Entry 3MGS (X-ray diffraction, 3.15 A resolution); this record covers chains H and I of the 10 polymer chains in the assembly.

Chain H:
Name: Histone H2B 1.1
Organism: Xenopus laevis
UniProt: P02281 (H2B11_XENLA); residues -2 to 122 here correspond to UniProt positions 2-126 (UniProt number = residue number + 4)
Chain sequence (125 residues; row label = number of the first residue in the row; numbers below 1 keep their minus sign (Pro-2 is residue -2)):
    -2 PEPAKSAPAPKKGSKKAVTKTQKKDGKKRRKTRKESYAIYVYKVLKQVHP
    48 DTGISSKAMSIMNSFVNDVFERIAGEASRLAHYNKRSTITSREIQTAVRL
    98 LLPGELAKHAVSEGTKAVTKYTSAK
Unresolved in the structure: -2 to 23
Metal / ion sites: Cs+: Arg96, Leu99
Swiss-Prot annotation at these positions:
  - modified residue: Lys2 (N6-acetyllysine), Lys9 (N6-acetyllysine), Ser11 (Phosphoserine), Lys12 (N6-acetyllysine), Lys17 (N6-acetyllysine)
  - glycosylation: Ser109 (O-linked (GlcNAc) serine)
  - cross-link: Lys117 (Glycyl lysine isopeptide (Lys-Gly) (interchain with G-Cter in ubiquitin))

Chain I:
Molecule: 147-nt DNA strand
Sequence (147 nucleotides; each row starts with the number of its first residue; numbers below 1 keep their minus sign (DA-73 is residue -73)):
   -73 ATCAATATCCACCTGCAGATACTACCAAAAGTGTATTTGGAAACTGCTCC
   -23 ATCAAAAGGCATGTTCAGCTGGAATCCAGCTGAACATGCCTTTTGATGGA
    27 GCAGTTTCCAAATACACTTTTGGTAGTATCTGCAGGTGGATATTGAT
Metal / ion sites: Cs+ site 1: DT-66, DC-65 (shared with 2 residues of chain J); Cs+ site 2: DT-60, DG-59; Mn2+ site 1: DG-35, DG-34; Cs+ site 3: DT-26, DC-25; Mn2+ site 2 near DG-3 (its only coordinating residue here); Cs+ site 4: DC11 (shared with 1 residue of chain J); Cs+ site 5 near DC15 (its only coordinating residue here); Cs+ site 6: DC16 (shared with 1 residue of chain J); Mn2+ site 3 near DG27 (its only coordinating residue here); Mn2+ site 4 near DG48 (its only coordinating residue here); Mn2+ site 5 near DG61 (its only coordinating residue here); Cs+ site 7: DT67, DA68 (shared with 1 residue of chain J)

Interface between chain H and chain I:
Contacting residue pairs - 16 pairs, chain H then chain I:
  Lys24(H) - DA51(I)  hydrogen bond to the phosphate
  Arg26(H) - DG-28(I)  hydrogen bond to the phosphate
  Arg26(H) - DC-27(I)  salt bridge to the phosphate
  Arg27(H) - DG-28(I)  hydrogen bond to the sugar
  Arg27(H) - DA51(I)  phosphate contact
  Lys28(H) - DT50(I)  sugar contact
  Arg30(H) - DG48(I)  base contact
  Arg30(H) - DG49(I)  hydrogen bond to the sugar
  Arg30(H) - DT50(I)  phosphate contact
  Lys31(H) - DG49(I)  phosphate contact
  Lys31(H) - DT50(I)  hydrogen bond to the phosphate
  Glu32(H) - DG49(I)  phosphate contact
  Ser33(H) - DG49(I)  hydrogen bond to the phosphate
  Ile36(H) - DG48(I)  phosphate contact
  Ile36(H) - DG49(I)  phosphate contact
  Tyr37(H) - DG48(I)  hydrogen bond to the phosphate
Interface residues without a listed pair, chain H (11 interface residues in all): Thr29
Interface residues without a listed pair, chain I (7 interface residues in all): DG52

Summary:
The interface between chain H and chain I involves 11 residues on one side and 7 on the other; the contacts
include 7 hydrogen bonds and 1 salt bridge. Polar pairs include Arg27(H)-DG-28(I), Arg30(H)-DG49(I) and
Lys24(H)-DA51(I). The Cs+ site is built by Arg96(H) and Leu99(H).
Here chain H is Histone H2B 1.1 (Xenopus laevis) and chain I is a 147-nt DNA strand. Entry 3MGS (Binding of
Cesium ions to the Nucleosome Core particle) was determined by X-ray diffraction (same publication as 3MGP,
3MGQ and 3MGR).
